7MMN - chains I and K of the 12 polymer chains in the assembly; structure by X-ray diffraction, 3.57 A resolution.

[Chain I (and K)]
Protein: Fusion glycoprotein F1, Fibritin
From: Human respiratory syncytial virus
Notes: chain K of this document is another copy of the same molecule, construct and numbering; everything in this record applies to it too
UniProtKB: P03420 (FUS_HRSVA); numbering as in UniProt (aligned over 137-513)
Chain sequence (414 residues; row label = number of the first residue in the row):
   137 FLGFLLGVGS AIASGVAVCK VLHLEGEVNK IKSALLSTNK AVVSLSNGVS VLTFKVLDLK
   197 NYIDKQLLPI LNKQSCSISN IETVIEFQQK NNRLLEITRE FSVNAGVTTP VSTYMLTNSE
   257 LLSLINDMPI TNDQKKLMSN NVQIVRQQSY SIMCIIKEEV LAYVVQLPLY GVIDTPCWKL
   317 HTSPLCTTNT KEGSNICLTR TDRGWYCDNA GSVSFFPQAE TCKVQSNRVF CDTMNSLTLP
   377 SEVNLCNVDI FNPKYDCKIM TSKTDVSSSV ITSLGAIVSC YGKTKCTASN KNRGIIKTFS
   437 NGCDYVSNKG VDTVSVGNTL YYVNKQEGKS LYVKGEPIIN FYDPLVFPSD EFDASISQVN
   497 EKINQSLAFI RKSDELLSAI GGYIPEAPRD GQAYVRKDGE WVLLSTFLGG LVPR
Unresolved in the structure: 510-550
Differences from the reference sequence: engineered mutation Cys-155 (Ser in P03420), Phe-190 (Ser in P03420), Leu-207 (Val in P03420), Cys-290 (Ser in P03420); variant Val-379 (Ile in P03420), Val-447 (Met in P03420)
UniProt features mapped onto this chain:
  - region: Phe-137 to Val-157 (Fusion peptide)
  - glycosylation: Asn-500 (N-linked (GlcNAc...) asparagine)
Cystine bridges: Cys-155/Cys-290, Cys-313/Cys-343, Cys-322/Cys-333, Cys-358/Cys-367, Cys-382/Cys-393, Cys-416/Cys-422
What the authors report for this chain:
  - mutagenesis - L160S, N183K, N426D: abolished binding to AM14 Fab Heavy Chain (citing earlier work)
  - post-translational modification sites: Asn-500

[Chain I / chain K interface]
Pairs across the interface (45):
  Phe-137(I) / Phe-140(K)
  Ile-217(I) / Ile-217(K)  hydrophobic
  Ile-221(I) / Gln-224(K)
  Gln-225(I) / Gln-224(K)
  Pro-246(I) / Val-239(K)
  Thr-249(I) / Arg-235(K)
  Tyr-250(I) / Glu-232(K)
  Tyr-250(I) / Arg-235(K)  hydrogen bond
  Gln-279(I) / Ser-238(K)
  Gln-279(I) / Ala-241(K)
  Gln-283(I) / Ala-241(K)
  Lys-399(I) / Gln-494(K)
  Lys-399(I) / Glu-497(K)  salt bridge
  Thr-400(I) / Leu-141(K)
  Thr-400(I) / Asp-489(K)  hydrogen bond
  Val-402(I) / Leu-373(K)  hydrophobic
  Ser-404(I) / Gly-143(K)
  Ser-405(I) / Gly-143(K)
  Ser-405(I) / Val-144(K)
  Val-406(I) / Val-144(K)
  Ile-407(I) / Val-144(K)  hydrogen bond (backbone-backbone)
  Asn-428(I) / Asn-183(K)  hydrogen bond (side chain-backbone)
  Asn-428(I) / Gly-184(K)
  Gly-453(I) / Thr-374(K)
  Asn-454(I) / Asn-345(K)  hydrogen bond (side chain-backbone)
  Asn-454(I) / Ala-346(K)
  Asn-454(I) / Ser-350(K)
  Asn-454(I) / Thr-369(K)
  Asn-454(I) / Thr-374(K)  hydrogen bond
  Thr-455(I) / Thr-369(K)
  Thr-455(I) / Ser-372(K)
  Tyr-457(I) / Gly-143(K)
  Tyr-457(I) / Val-144(K)
  Tyr-457(I) / Met-370(K)  hydrophobic
  Tyr-458(I) / Ala-149(K)
  Tyr-458(I) / Ser-150(K)
  Val-459(I) / Ala-149(K)
  Asn-460(I) / Ser-146(K)  hydrogen bond
  Lys-461(I) / Ala-153(K)
  Asp-486(I) / Glu-487(K)
  Asp-486(I) / Phe-488(K)
  Asp-486(I) / Asp-489(K)  hydrogen bond (side chain-backbone)
  Phe-505(I) / Phe-505(K)  hydrophobic
  Phe-505(I) / Lys-508(K)
  Ile-506(I) / Lys-508(K)
Other interface residues (no listed pair), chain I (37 interface residues in all): Glu-218, Ser-248, Arg-282, Thr-420, Lys-427, Val-452, Leu-456, Leu-481, Ser-485
Other interface residues (no listed pair), chain K (40 interface residues in all): Gly-145, Lys-156, Val-185, Asn-240, Ser-348, Lys-394, Ala-490, Gln-501

[Overview]
The interface between chain I and chain K involves 37 residues on one side and 40 on the other, with 8
hydrogen bonds and 1 salt bridge. Polar pairs include Lys-399(I)/Glu-497(K), Tyr-250(I)/Arg-235(K) and
Thr-400(I)/Asp-489(K). From the paper: L160S, N183K and N426D of chain I abolish binding to AM14 Fab Heavy
Chain; a modification site at Asn-500(I).
Chain I and chain K are both Fusion glycoprotein F1, Fibritin (Human respiratory syncytial virus); the
structure, Crystal Structure of the Prefusion RSV F Glycoprotein bound by human antibody AM14, was determined
by X-ray diffraction together with 7MPG from the same study.
